PDB entry 8V3B | electron microscopy, 6.40 A resolution (low resolution: residue-level contacts below are approximate; hydrogen-bond / salt-bridge calls are withheld) | chains Q and S of the 48 polymer chains in the assembly

# Chain Q (and S)
Protein: O43_129_+4 component A
Source organism: synthetic construct
Notes: chain S of this document is another copy of the same molecule, construct and numbering; everything in this record applies to it too
Amino-acid sequence (328 residues; each row starts with the number of its first residue; numbers below 1 keep their minus sign (Met-1 is residue -1)):
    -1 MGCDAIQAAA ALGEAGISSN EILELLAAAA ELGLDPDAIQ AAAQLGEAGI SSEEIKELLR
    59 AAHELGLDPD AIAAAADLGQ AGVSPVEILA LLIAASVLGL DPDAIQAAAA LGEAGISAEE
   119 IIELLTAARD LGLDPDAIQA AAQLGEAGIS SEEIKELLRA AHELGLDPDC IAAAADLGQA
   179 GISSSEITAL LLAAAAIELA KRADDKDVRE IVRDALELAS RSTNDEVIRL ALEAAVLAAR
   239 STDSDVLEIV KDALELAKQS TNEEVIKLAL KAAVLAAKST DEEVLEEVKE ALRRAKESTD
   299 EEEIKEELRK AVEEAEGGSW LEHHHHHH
Disordered / not traced: -1 to 0, 315-326

# How chain Q and chain S interact
Pairs across the interface (6; chain Q residue first):
  Cys1(Q) - Cys168(S)
  Ala3(Q) - Ala192(S)
  Ile4(Q) - Ala192(S)
  Asn18(Q) - Ser218(S)
  Glu22(Q) - Ser218(S)
  Ala25(Q) - Leu214(S)
Interface residues without a listed pair, chain Q (10 interface residues in all): Gln5, Ala8, Gly11, Leu21
Interface residues without a listed pair, chain S (8 interface residues in all): Ala171, Asp174, Ala178, Glu215

# In short
The interface between chain Q and chain S involves 10 residues on one side and 8 on the other.
Both chains are O43_129_+4 component A (synthetic construct). Entry 8V3B (Computational Designed Nanocage
O43_129_+4) was determined by electron microscopy, deposited together with 8V2D.
